PDB entry 4FX0 | X-ray diffraction, 2.70 A resolution | chains A and B

Chain A (and B):
Protein: Probable transcriptional repressor protein
Organism: Mycobacterium tuberculosis
Notes: chain B of this document is another copy of the same molecule, construct and numbering; everything in this record applies to it too
Reference sequence: O53397 (O53397_MYCTU); numbering as in UniProt (aligned over 6-148)
Amino-acid sequence (148 residues; numbered 5 to 152; the number before each row is that of its first residue):
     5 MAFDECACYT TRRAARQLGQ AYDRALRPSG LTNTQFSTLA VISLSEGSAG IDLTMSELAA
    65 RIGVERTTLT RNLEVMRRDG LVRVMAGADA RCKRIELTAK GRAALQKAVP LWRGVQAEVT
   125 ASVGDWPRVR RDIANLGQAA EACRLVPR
Disordered / not traced: 5, 49-57, 88-98, 148-152 (chain B: 5, 51-53, 92-95, 148-152)
Sequence notes: expression tag (5, 149-152)
From the paper describing this entry:
  - contacts within the chain: C10-C12
  - conformationally variable residues (side-chain flip): C12
  - self-association interface (contacts with another copy of this molecule); pairs are residue here / residue on that copy: R16-S41 (hydrogen bond)
  - mutagenesis - C12S: decreased signaling in response to moderate concentrations of oxidants

Chain A / chain B interface:
Residue-residue contacts (104):
  A6(A) - W116(B)
  F7(A) - F40(B)  hydrophobic
  F7(A) - A44(B)  hydrophobic
  F7(A) - L48(B)  hydrophobic
  D8(A) - R134(B)  salt bridge
  E9(A) - Q120(B)  hydrogen bond (backbone-side chain)
  E9(A) - W130(B)  hydrogen bond (backbone-side chain)
  E9(A) - R134(B)
  C10(A) - Y26(B)  hydrophobic
  C10(A) - W116(B)  hydrogen bond
  C10(A) - Q120(B)
  A11(A) - L22(B)
  A11(A) - Y26(B)
  A11(A) - Q120(B)  hydrogen bond (backbone-side chain)
  A11(A) - W130(B)  hydrophobic
  C12(A) - G23(B)
  C12(A) - Y26(B)  hydrophobic
  C12(A) - N37(B)
  Y13(A) - R65(B)
  Y13(A) - I66(B)
  T14(A) - R134(B)
  T14(A) - A138(B)
  T15(A) - T15(B)
  T15(A) - A19(B)
  T15(A) - L22(B)
  R16(A) - A19(B)
  R16(A) - N37(B)  hydrogen bond
  R16(A) - T38(B)
  R16(A) - S41(B)  hydrogen bond
  R16(A) - I66(B)  hydrogen bond (side chain-backbone)
  R16(A) - G67(B)
  R16(A) - V68(B)
  R17(A) - A64(B)  hydrogen bond (side chain-backbone)
  A18(A) - I137(B)  hydrophobic
  A18(A) - G141(B)
  A19(A) - T15(B)
  A19(A) - R16(B)
  R20(A) - G67(B)
  R20(A) - V68(B)
  R20(A) - E69(B)  salt bridge
  Q21(A) - G141(B)  hydrogen bond (side chain-backbone)
  Q21(A) - Q142(B)
  Q21(A) - A144(B)
  Q21(A) - E145(B)
  L22(A) - A11(B)
  L22(A) - C12(B)  hydrophobic
  L22(A) - T15(B)
  L22(A) - A144(B)  hydrophobic
  G23(A) - C12(B)
  Q24(A) - E145(B)
  A25(A) - A144(B)
  Y26(A) - C10(B)  hydrophobic
  Y26(A) - A11(B)
  Y26(A) - C12(B)  hydrophobic
  N37(A) - R16(B)  hydrogen bond
  T38(A) - R16(B)
  F40(A) - F7(B)  hydrophobic
  S41(A) - R16(B)  hydrogen bond
  A64(A) - R17(B)  hydrogen bond (backbone-side chain)
  R65(A) - Y13(B)
  R65(A) - R17(B)
  I66(A) - R16(B)  hydrogen bond (backbone-side chain)
  G67(A) - R16(B)
  G67(A) - R20(B)
  V68(A) - R20(B)  hydrogen bond (backbone-side chain)
  E69(A) - R20(B)
  W116(A) - A6(B)
  W116(A) - C10(B)  hydrogen bond
  Q120(A) - E9(B)  hydrogen bond (side chain-backbone)
  Q120(A) - C10(B)
  Q120(A) - A11(B)  hydrogen bond (side chain-backbone)
  E122(A) - C147(B)
  V123(A) - L140(B)  hydrophobic
  S126(A) - L140(B)
  S126(A) - A143(B)
  W130(A) - E9(B)  hydrogen bond (side chain-backbone)
  W130(A) - A11(B)  hydrophobic
  W130(A) - L140(B)  hydrophobic
  R132(A) - R132(B)
  R134(A) - D8(B)  salt bridge
  R134(A) - E9(B)
  R134(A) - T14(B)
  D136(A) - V127(B)
  D136(A) - V133(B)
  I137(A) - T15(B)
  I137(A) - A18(B)  hydrophobic
  I137(A) - I137(B)  hydrophobic
  N139(A) - S126(B)
  L140(A) - L22(B)
  L140(A) - V123(B)
  L140(A) - V127(B)  hydrophobic
  L140(A) - W130(B)  hydrophobic
  L140(A) - I137(B)  hydrophobic
  G141(A) - A18(B)
  G141(A) - Q21(B)
  Q142(A) - Q21(B)
  A143(A) - V123(B)
  A143(A) - S126(B)
  A144(A) - Q21(B)
  A144(A) - L22(B)  hydrophobic
  A144(A) - A25(B)
  A144(A) - V123(B)  hydrophobic
  E145(A) - Q21(B)
  C147(A) - E122(B)  hydrogen bond
Also at the interface, not in a pair above, chain A (55 interface residues in all): R28, A44, V113, T124, V127, V133
Also at the interface, not in a pair above, chain B (57 interface residues in all): Q24, R28, V113, T124, D136, N139
Interface features reported in the paper:
  - residue pairs: R16(A)-S41(B) (hydrogen bond)

Summary:
55 residues of chain A face 57 of chain B across their interface, with 19 hydrogen bonds and 3 salt bridges.
Polar contacts include D8(A)-R134(B), R20(A)-E69(B) and E9(A)-Q120(B). The paper describes a hydrogen bond
between R16(A) and S41(B). From the paper: C12S of chain A reduces signaling in response to moderate
concentrations of oxidants; conformational variability at C12(A).
Chain A and chain B are both Probable transcriptional repressor protein (Mycobacterium tuberculosis); the
structure, Crystal structure of M. tuberculosis transcriptional regulator MosR, was determined by X-ray
diffraction (same publication as 4FX4).
